2VJV - chains A and E of the 6 polymer chains in the assembly; structure by X-ray diffraction, 1.90 A resolution.

# Chain A
Molecule: Transposase orfa
From: Helicobacter pylori
Reference sequence: Q933Z0 (Q933Z0_HELPY); residue numbers follow UniProt; this construct covers 2-155
Sequence (159 residues; each row starts with the number of its first residue; numbers below 1 keep their minus sign (Gly-3 is residue -3)):
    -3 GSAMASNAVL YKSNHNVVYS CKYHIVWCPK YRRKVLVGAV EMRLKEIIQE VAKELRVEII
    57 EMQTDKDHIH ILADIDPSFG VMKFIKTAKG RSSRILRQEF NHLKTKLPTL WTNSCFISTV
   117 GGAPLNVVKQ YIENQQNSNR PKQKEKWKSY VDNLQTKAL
Not modelled in the structure: -3 to 5, 131-155
From the paper describing this entry:
  - conformationally variable residues (helix shift, order/disorder transition): Tyr127, Asn133 to Leu155
  - mutagenesis - Y127F: abolished catalytic activity
  - mutagenesis - H64A: abolished catalytic activity (citing earlier work)

# Chain E
Molecule: 6-nt DNA strand
Sequence (6 nucleotides; each row starts with the number of its first residue; numbers below 1 keep their minus sign (DT-6 is residue -6)):
    -6 TATTAC

# How chain A and chain E interact
Pairs across the interface (7; chain A residue first):
  Cys24(A) - DC-1(E)  hydrogen bond to the base
  Tyr27(A) - DA-5(E)  sugar contact
  Tyr27(A) - DT-4(E)  phosphate contact
  Arg28(A) - DA-2(E)  hydrogen bond to the base
  Arg28(A) - DC-1(E)  hydrogen bond to the sugar
  Arg29(A) - DT-4(E)  sugar contact
  His64(A) - DC-1(E)  hydrogen bond to the phosphate
Also at the interface, not in a pair above, chain A (7 interface residues in all): Val22, Pro104
Also at the interface, not in a pair above, chain E (6 interface residues in all): DT-6, DT-3

# Summary
Chain A and chain E form an interface of 7 and 6 residues respectively; the contacts include 4 hydrogen bonds.
Polar pairs include Cys24(A)-DC-1(E), Arg28(A)-DA-2(E) and Arg28(A)-DC-1(E). The paper reports that Y127F and
H64A of chain A abolish catalytic activity; conformational variability at Tyr127(A) and Asn133(A).
Chain A is Transposase orfa (Helicobacter pylori) and chain E is a 6-nt DNA strand; the structure, Crystal
structure of the IS608 transposase in complex with left end 26-mer DNA hairpin and a ..., was determined by
X-ray diffraction together with 2VIC and 2VIH from the same study.
